PDB entry 7UCY | X-ray diffraction, 2.35 A resolution | chains A and L of the 4 polymer chains in the assembly

[Chain A]
Name: Integrin alpha-IIb heavy chain
Source organism: Homo sapiens
Reference sequence: P08514 (ITA2B_HUMAN); residues 1-457 here correspond to UniProt positions 32-488 (UniProt number = residue number + 31)
Chain sequence (457 residues; row label = number of the first residue in the row):
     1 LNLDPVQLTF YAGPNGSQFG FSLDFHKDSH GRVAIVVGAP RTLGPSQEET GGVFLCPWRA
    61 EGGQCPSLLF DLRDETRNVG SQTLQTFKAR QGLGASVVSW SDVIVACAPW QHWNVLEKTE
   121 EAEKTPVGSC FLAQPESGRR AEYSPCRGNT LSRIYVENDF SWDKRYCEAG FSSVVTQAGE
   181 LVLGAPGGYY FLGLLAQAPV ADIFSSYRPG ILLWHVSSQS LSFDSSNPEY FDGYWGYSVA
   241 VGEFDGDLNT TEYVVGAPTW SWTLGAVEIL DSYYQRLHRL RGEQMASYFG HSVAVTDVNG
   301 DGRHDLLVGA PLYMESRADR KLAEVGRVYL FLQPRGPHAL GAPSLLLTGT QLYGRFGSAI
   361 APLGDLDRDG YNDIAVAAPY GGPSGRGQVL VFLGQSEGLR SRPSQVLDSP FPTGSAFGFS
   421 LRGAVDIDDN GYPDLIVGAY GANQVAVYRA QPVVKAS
Unresolved in the structure: 455-457
Disulfides: C56-C65, C107-C130, C146-C167
Metal / ion sites: Ca2+ site 1: E243, D245, D247, T250, E252; Ca2+ site 2: D297, N299, D301, R303, D305; Ca2+ site 3: D365, D367, D369, Y371, D373; Ca2+ site 4: D426, D428, N430, Y432, D434
Small-molecule neighbours: MV8 ((4-{[(5R)-3-(4-carbamimidoylphenyl)-2-oxo-1,3-oxazolidin-5-yl]methyl}piperazin-1-yl)acetic acid): D159, F160, Y189, Y190, L192, D224, S225, S226, F231, D232

[Chain L]
Name: 10E5 Fab light chain
Source organism: Mus musculus
Notes: antibody fragment or engineered binder
Chain sequence (214 residues; row label = number of the first residue in the row):
     1 DILMTQSPSS MSVSLGDTVS ITCHASQGIS SNIGWLQQKP GKSFMGLIYY GTNLVDGVPS
    61 RFSGSGSGAD YSLTISSLDS EDFADYYCVQ YAQLPYTFGG GTKLEIKRAD AAPTVSIFPP
   121 SSEQLTSGGA SVVCFLNNFY PKDINVKWKI DGSERQNGVL NSWTDQDSKD STYSMSSTLT
   181 LTKDEYERHN SYTCEATHKT STSPIVKSFN RNEC
Disulfides: C23-C88, C134-C194

[Interface between chain A and chain L]
Residue-residue contacts (19):
  R77(A) - N32(L)  hydrogen bond
  R77(A) - Y50(L)
  R77(A) - Y91(L)
  N78(A) - S30(L)
  N78(A) - N32(L)  hydrogen bond (backbone-side chain)
  V79(A) - N32(L)
  V79(A) - Y91(L)
  V79(A) - A92(L)
  G80(A) - Y91(L)  hydrogen bond (backbone-backbone)
  G80(A) - A92(L)  hydrogen bond (backbone-backbone)
  G80(A) - L94(L)
  S81(A) - A92(L)  hydrogen bond (backbone-backbone)
  S81(A) - Q93(L)
  S81(A) - L94(L)  hydrogen bond (side chain-backbone)
  R208(A) - Y49(L)
  R208(A) - N53(L)
  P209(A) - Y50(L)
  G210(A) - Y50(L)  hydrogen bond (backbone-side chain)
  I211(A) - Y50(L)  hydrophobic
Also at the interface, not in a pair above, chain L (10 interface residues in all): D56

[Summary]
9 residues of chain A and 10 residues of chain L are in contact, with 7 hydrogen bonds. Among the polar pairs
are R77(A)-N32(L), N78(A)-N32(L) and S81(A)-L94(L). Chain A binds compound MV8. E243(A), D245(A), D247(A),
T250(A) and E252(A) coordinate Ca2+ site 1.
Chain A is Integrin alpha-IIb heavy chain (Homo sapiens) and chain L is 10E5 Fab light chain (Mus musculus);
the structure, Integrin alpha IIB beta3 complex with gantofiban, was determined by X-ray diffraction,
deposited together with 7L8P, 7TCT, 7TD8, 7THO, 7TMZ, 7TPD and 15 further entries.
